Entry 9JYY (electron microscopy, 3.00 A resolution); this record covers chains B and O of the 28 polymer chains in the assembly.

Chain B:
Name: Protein 6.7
Source organism: Escherichia phage T7
Reference sequence: P03801 (GP67_BPT7); residue numbers follow UniProt; this construct covers 1-88
Amino-acid sequence (88 residues; numbered 1 to 88; the number before each row is that of its first residue):
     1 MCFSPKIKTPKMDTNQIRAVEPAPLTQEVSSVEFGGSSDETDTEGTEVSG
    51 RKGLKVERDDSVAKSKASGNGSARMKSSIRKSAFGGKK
Unresolved in the structure: 1-33, 51-88

Chain O:
Name: Internal virion protein gp15
Source organism: Escherichia phage T7
Amino-acid sequence (747 residues; row label = number of the first residue in the row):
     1 MSKIESALQAAQPGLSRLRGGAGGMGYRAATTQAEQPRSSLLDTIGRFAK
    51 AGADMYTAKEQRARDLADERSNEIIRKLTPEQRREALNNGTLLYQDDPYA
   101 MEALRVKTGRNAAYLVDDDVMQKIKEGVFRTREEMEEYRHSRLQEGAKVY
   151 AEQFGIDPEDVDYQRGFNGDITERNISLYGAHDNFLSQQAQKGAIMNSRV
   201 ELNGVLQDPDMLRRPDSADFFEKYIDNGLVTGAIPSDAQATQLISQAFSD
   251 ASSRAGGADFLMRVGDKKVTLNGATTTYRELIGEEQWNALMVTAQRSQFE
   301 TDAKLNEQYRLKINSALNQEDPRTAWEMLQGIKAELDKVQPDEQMTPQRE
   351 WLISAQEQVQNQMNAWTKAQAKALDDSMKSMNKLDVIDKQFQKRINGEWV
   401 STDFKDMPVNENTGEFKHSDMVNYANKKLAEIDSMDIPDGAKDAMKLKYL
   451 QADSKDGAFRTAIGTMVTDAGQEWSAAVINGKLPERTPAMDALRRIRNAD
   501 PQLIAALYPDQAELFLTMDMMDKQGIDPQVILDADRLTVKRSKEQRFEDD
   551 KAFESALNASKAPEIARMPASLRESARKIYDSVKYRSGNESMAMEQMTKF
   601 LKESTYTFTGDDVDGDTVGVIPKNMMQVNSDPKSWEQGRDILEEARKGII
   651 ASNPWITNKQLTMYSQGDSIYLMDTTGQVRVRYDKELLSKVWSENQKKLE
   701 EKAREKALADVNKRAPIVAATKAREAAAKRVREKRKQTPKFIYGRKE
Unresolved in the structure: 1-40, 712-747

How chain B and chain O interact:
Pairs across the interface - 11 pairs, chain B then chain O:
  Glu44(B) - Met445(O)
  Glu44(B) - Lys448(O)
  Thr46(B) - Gln392(O)
  Thr46(B) - Met445(O)
  Thr46(B) - Lys448(O)
  Thr46(B) - Tyr449(O)
  Glu47(B) - Gln392(O)
  Val48(B) - Asp388(O)
  Val48(B) - Gln392(O)
  Gly50(B) - Asp385(O)
  Gly50(B) - Lys389(O)
Interface residues without a listed pair, chain B (6 interface residues in all): Gly45
Interface residues without a listed pair, chain O (9 interface residues in all): Lys428, Ala444

In short:
6 residues of chain B face 9 of chain O across their interface.
Here chain B is Protein 6.7 and chain O is Internal virion protein gp15, both from Escherichia phage T7. Entry
9JYY (core proteins of mature T7) was determined by electron microscopy (same publication as 9JYZ and 9JZ0).
